PDB entry 6OF3 | electron microscopy, 3.00 A resolution | chains A and B of the 4 polymer chains in the assembly

[Chain A]
Protein: Ribonuclease
Source organism: Chaetomium thermophilum (strain DSM 1495 / CBS 144.50 / IMI 039719)
UniProt: G0SGE9 (G0SGE9_CHATD); residues 1-363 here = UniProt positions 1-363
Amino-acid sequence (391 residues; row label = number of the first residue in the row; numbers below 1 keep their minus sign (Met-27 is residue -27)):
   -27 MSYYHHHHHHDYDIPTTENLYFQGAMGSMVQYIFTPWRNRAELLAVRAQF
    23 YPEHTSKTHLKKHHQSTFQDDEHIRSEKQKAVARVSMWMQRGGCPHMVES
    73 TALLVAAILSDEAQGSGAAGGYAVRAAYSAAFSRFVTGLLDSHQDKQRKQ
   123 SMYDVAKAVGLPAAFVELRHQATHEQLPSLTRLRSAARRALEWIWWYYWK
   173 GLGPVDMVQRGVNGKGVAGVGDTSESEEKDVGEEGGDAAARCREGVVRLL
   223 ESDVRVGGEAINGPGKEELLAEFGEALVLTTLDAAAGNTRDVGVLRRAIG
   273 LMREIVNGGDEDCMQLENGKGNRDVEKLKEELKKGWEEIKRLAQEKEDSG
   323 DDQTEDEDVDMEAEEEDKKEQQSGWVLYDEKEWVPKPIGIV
Not modelled in the structure: -27 to 0, 29-39, 179-343
Differences from the reference sequence: initiating methionine (-27); expression tag (-26 to 0)
From the paper describing this entry:
  - conformationally variable residues (order/disorder transition, side-chain flip): Asp117 to Gln122, His142
  - catalytic residues: Arg141, His146
  - catalytic residues: His142 (proposed by the authors, not directly observed)

[Chain B]
Protein: CLP1_P domain-containing protein
Source organism: Chaetomium thermophilum (strain DSM 1495 / CBS 144.50 / IMI 039719)
UniProt: G0S263 (G0S263_CHATD); numbering as in UniProt (aligned over 110-748)
Amino-acid sequence (640 residues; each row starts with the number of its first residue):
   109 MHHSSFQPNNSNFQRKAGGRLVLSTPDVERFVILGNYGVKVHQGEVTIAG
   159 ATLTPIDDVQWVHAPHCHALPVLRTANDTVIELLPCPTAQGLRELARLNP
   209 LFGRLWNETSDTFQIIYTSADAPKRTSLRELASHPAWNKKISELLTSTRR
   259 KPSPILFICGPKSSGKSTFGRLLTNRLMTDRAGHKSRSWKPVMVLDLDPG
   309 QPEFSPPGVVSLTKLRRPNLAPPFCHPGLSFGEKGLDGGNEGMTTVRMHA
   359 IASVTPALDPAHFIACARDLFAYYRRSASQENIPLVVNTPGWIQGTGLDL
   409 LAELIAVLRPTEVLYMSEDGPEETVSALREACASSSTIPFTMLPSQPNSS
   459 GEGGGGGAASWTPATLRSMAMQSYFHLSPFSRDQQGGPGCEWNPTPLTHL
   509 CPWRVRLAGRPDERGVLGIVCYDHQYAPELVSDAINGMVMGLVRIEKKEA
   559 LRGLAVPGDTSLSFTSSTSQGGCDDELDSDSNSSSAPSFTSSSPSHLNST
   609 PLLPLIPNPTGSPLSPQYTSLVGLVLIRGVSLTASNPELHLLTPVPPSVL
   659 HSFRGDELVLVAGKFDAPTWAYVEGLYWKSNSKAAKRVDEEREDEDREES
   709 GGVEEEEEQDEVPWVEMLHGSAGRDVGSRVWRVRRDLGRS
Not modelled in the structure: 341-347, 456-467, 489-494, 569-608, 692-717, 728-748
Differences from the reference sequence: initiating methionine (109)
Bound ions: Mg2+: Ser275 (together with ATP-gamma-S)
Small-molecule neighbours: ATP-gamma-S (AGS; phosphothiophosphoric acid-adenylate ester): Ala177, Arg237, Glu238, Leu239, Ala240, His242, Trp245, Pro269, Lys270, Ser271, Ser272, Gly273, Lys274, Ser275, Thr276, Gln309, Gln454
From the paper describing this entry:
  - conformationally variable residues (side-chain flip): Trp400

[How chain A and chain B interact]
Pairs across the interface (74; chain A residue first):
  Met1(A) - Ser688(B)
  Gln3(A) - Glu724(B)
  Gln3(A) - Met725(B)
  Gln3(A) - Leu726(B)  hydrogen bond (backbone-backbone)
  Tyr4(A) - Val681(B)  hydrophobic
  Tyr4(A) - Leu684(B)
  Tyr4(A) - Val723(B)  hydrophobic
  Ile5(A) - Glu724(B)  hydrogen bond (backbone-backbone)
  Ile5(A) - Leu726(B)  hydrophobic
  Phe6(A) - Thr677(B)
  Phe6(A) - Val681(B)  hydrophobic
  Phe6(A) - Val723(B)  hydrophobic
  Thr7(A) - Trp722(B)  hydrogen bond (side chain-backbone)
  Thr7(A) - Glu724(B)
  Pro8(A) - Trp722(B)
  Trp9(A) - Trp722(B)
  Arg10(A) - Asp541(B)
  Arg10(A) - Trp722(B)
  Arg12(A) - Glu724(B)  salt bridge
  Glu14(A) - Asp541(B)
  Lys52(A) - Glu537(B)
  Ala55(A) - Leu538(B)
  Arg56(A) - Leu538(B)
  Ser58(A) - His532(B)
  Met59(A) - Leu538(B)
  Met59(A) - Asp541(B)
  Met59(A) - Ala542(B)  hydrophobic
  Gln62(A) - His532(B)
  Gln62(A) - Tyr534(B)
  Gln62(A) - Lys672(B)  hydrogen bond (backbone-side chain)
  Arg63(A) - Asn544(B)  hydrogen bond (side chain-backbone)
  Arg63(A) - Gly545(B)
  Arg63(A) - Ala675(B)
  Arg63(A) - Tyr680(B)
  Arg63(A) - Trp722(B)
  Gln344(A) - His659(B)
  Gly346(A) - Arg512(B)
  Gly346(A) - Val513(B)
  Gly346(A) - Arg514(B)  hydrogen bond (backbone-backbone)
  Trp347(A) - Arg512(B)
  Trp347(A) - Val513(B)  hydrophobic
  Trp347(A) - Gly523(B)
  Trp347(A) - Leu550(B)  hydrophobic
  Trp347(A) - Leu649(B)  hydrophobic
  Trp347(A) - His659(B)
  Trp347(A) - Leu666(B)  hydrophobic
  Val348(A) - Arg512(B)  hydrogen bond (backbone-backbone)
  Leu349(A) - Cys509(B)
  Leu349(A) - Pro510(B)
  Leu349(A) - Trp511(B)
  Tyr350(A) - Pro510(B)  hydrogen bond (backbone-backbone)
  Tyr350(A) - Arg512(B)
  Tyr350(A) - His648(B)
  Trp355(A) - Thr506(B)
  Trp355(A) - His507(B)
  Trp355(A) - Leu508(B)
  Trp355(A) - Pro510(B)
  Trp355(A) - Arg636(B)
  Lys358(A) - Thr506(B)
  Lys358(A) - Arg636(B)  hydrogen bond (backbone-side chain)
  Pro359(A) - Arg636(B)  hydrogen bond (backbone-side chain)
  Ile360(A) - Ile635(B)
  Ile360(A) - Ala679(B)  hydrophobic
  Ile360(A) - Pro721(B)
  Ile360(A) - Trp722(B)
  Gly361(A) - Asn544(B)
  Gly361(A) - Arg636(B)
  Gly361(A) - Gly637(B)
  Gly361(A) - Trp722(B)
  Ile362(A) - Glu719(B)
  Ile362(A) - Pro721(B)  hydrophobic
  Val363(A) - Gly637(B)
  Val363(A) - Val638(B)
  Val363(A) - Ser639(B)
Other interface residues (no listed pair), chain A (33 interface residues in all): Glu352, Pro357
Other interface residues (no listed pair), chain B (48 interface residues in all): Arg522, Met546, Leu634, Leu658, Tyr685

[Summary]
The interface between chain A and chain B involves 33 residues on one side and 48 on the other, with 10
hydrogen bonds and 1 salt bridge. Polar pairs include Arg12(A)-Glu724(B), Thr7(A)-Trp722(B) and
Gln62(A)-Lys672(B). Ligands of chain B: ATP-gamma-S. From the paper: catalytic residues Arg141(A), His146(A)
and His142(A); conformational variability at Asp117(A), His142(A) and Trp400(B).
Here chain A is Ribonuclease and chain B is CLP1_P domain-containing protein, both from Chaetomium
thermophilum (strain DSM 1495 / CBS 144.50 / IMI 039719). Entry 6OF3 (Precursor ribosomal RNA processing
complex, State 1) was determined by electron microscopy together with 6OF2 and 6OF4 from the same study.
